Entry 8IXQ (X-ray diffraction, 2.10 A resolution); this record covers chain B.

[Chain B]
Molecule: Glycosyltransferase
Organism: Streptomyces lincolnensis
UniProt: A9Y8T1 (A9Y8T1_STRLN); numbering as in UniProt (aligned over 1-436)
Chain sequence (451 residues; numbered 1 to 451; the number before each row is that of its first residue):
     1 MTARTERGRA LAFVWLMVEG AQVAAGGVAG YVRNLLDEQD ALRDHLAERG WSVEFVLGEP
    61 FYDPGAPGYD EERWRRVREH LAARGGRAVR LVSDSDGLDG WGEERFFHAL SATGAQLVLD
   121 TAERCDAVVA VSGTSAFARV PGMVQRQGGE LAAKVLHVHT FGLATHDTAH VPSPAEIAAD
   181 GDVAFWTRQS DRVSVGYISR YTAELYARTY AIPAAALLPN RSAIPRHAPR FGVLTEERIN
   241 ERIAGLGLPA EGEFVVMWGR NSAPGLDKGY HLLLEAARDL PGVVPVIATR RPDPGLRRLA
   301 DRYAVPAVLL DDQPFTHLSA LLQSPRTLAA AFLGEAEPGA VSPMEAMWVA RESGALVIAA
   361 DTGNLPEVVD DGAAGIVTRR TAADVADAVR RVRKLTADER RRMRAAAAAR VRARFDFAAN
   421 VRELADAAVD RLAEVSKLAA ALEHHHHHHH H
Disordered / not traced: 1-7, 437-451
Construct notes: expression tag (437-451)
Residues lining bound ligands:
  - GDP (guanosine-5'-diphosphate): Ala25, Gly26, Gly27, Val28, Trp258, Gly259, Arg260, Leu266, Lys268, Ala288, Thr289, Arg290, Gln313, Pro314, Phe315, Leu318, Glu337, Gly339, Ala340, Val341, Ser342, Glu345
  - LW8 (trimethyl-[(2S)-1-oxidanyl-1-oxidanylidene-3-(2-sulfanylidene-1,3-dihydroimidazol-4-yl)propan-2-yl]azanium): Val28, Trp101, Thr134, Phe161, Gly162, Glu176, Arg260, Pro264, Gly265, Leu266, Pro338

[Overview]
Bound to chain B: compound LW8 and GDP.
Chain B is Glycosyltransferase (Streptomyces lincolnensis); the structure, Structure of glycosyltransferase
LmbT in complex with GDP and ergothioneine, was determined by X-ray diffraction together with 8IXP from the
same study.
